Entry 9FN8 (X-ray diffraction, 1.21 A resolution); this record covers chains A and B.

== Chain A (and B) ==
Protein: Carbonic anhydrase 12
From: Homo sapiens
Notes: EC 4.2.1.1; fragment: Human Carbonic anhydrase II; chain B of this document is another copy of the same molecule, construct and numbering; everything in this record applies to it too
Reference sequence: O43570 (CAH12_HUMAN); residues 2-263 here correspond to UniProt positions 30-291 (UniProt number = residue number + 28)
Sequence (263 residues; numbered 1 to 263; the number before each row is that of its first residue):
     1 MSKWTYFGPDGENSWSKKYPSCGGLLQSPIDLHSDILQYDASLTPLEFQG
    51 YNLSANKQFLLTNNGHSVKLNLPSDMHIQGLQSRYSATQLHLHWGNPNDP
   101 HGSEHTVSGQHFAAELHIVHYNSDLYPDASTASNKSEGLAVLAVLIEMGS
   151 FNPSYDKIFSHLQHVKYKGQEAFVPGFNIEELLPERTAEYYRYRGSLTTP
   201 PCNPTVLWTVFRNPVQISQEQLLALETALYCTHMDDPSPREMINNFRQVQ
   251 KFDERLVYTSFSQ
Not modelled in the structure: 1-3, 263 (chain B: 1-2, 254)
Cystine bridges: C22-C202
Construct notes: initiating methionine (1)
Metal / ion sites: Zn2+: H91, H93, H117 (together with A1IDL)
Residues lining bound ligands: A1IDL (5,7,8-tris(fluoranyl)-1,1-bis(oxidanylidene)-4-(phenylmethyl)-2,3-dihydro-1$l6,4-benzothiazine-6-sulfonamide): W4, N64, H66, S67, Q89, H91, H93, E104, H117, V119, A129, S130, S133, L139, V141, L197, T198, T199, P200
UniProt features mapped onto this chain:
  - active site: H66 (Proton donor/acceptor)
  - binding site (Zn(2+)): H91, H93, H117
  - binding site (substrate): T198, T199
  - glycosylation (N-linked (GlcNAc...) asparagine): N52, N134

== How chain A and chain B interact ==
Pairs across the interface (44):
  G8(A) - G23(B)
  P9(A) - G23(B)
  E12(A) - K251(B)  salt bridge
  N13(A) - N13(B)
  N13(A) - S16(B)  hydrogen bond (backbone-side chain)
  N13(A) - C22(B)  hydrogen bond (side chain-backbone)
  N13(A) - R247(B)
  N13(A) - Q250(B)  hydrogen bond
  S14(A) - S16(B)
  S14(A) - G23(B)
  S16(A) - N13(B)  hydrogen bond (side chain-backbone)
  S16(A) - S14(B)
  S16(A) - K17(B)
  K17(A) - S16(B)
  C22(A) - N13(B)  hydrogen bond (backbone-side chain)
  G23(A) - N13(B)
  N98(A) - D35(B)
  D99(A) - H33(B)  salt bridge
  D99(A) - D35(B)
  D99(A) - I36(B)
  P100(A) - D35(B)
  H101(A) - D35(B)  salt bridge
  S108(A) - Q110(B)
  G109(A) - G109(B)
  G109(A) - Q110(B)
  Q110(A) - S108(B)  hydrogen bond (side chain-backbone)
  Q110(A) - Q110(B)  hydrogen bond
  N244(A) - K251(B)
  F246(A) - K251(B)  hydrogen bond (backbone-side chain)
  R247(A) - N13(B)
  R247(A) - K251(B)
  Q248(A) - V249(B)  hydrogen bond (side chain-backbone)
  Q248(A) - Q250(B)
  Q248(A) - K251(B)  hydrogen bond
  V249(A) - Q248(B)  hydrogen bond (backbone-side chain)
  Q250(A) - N13(B)  hydrogen bond
  Q250(A) - Q248(B)
  K251(A) - E12(B)  salt bridge
  K251(A) - F246(B)  hydrogen bond (side chain-backbone)
  K251(A) - R247(B)
  K251(A) - Q248(B)  hydrogen bond
  D253(A) - N96(B)  hydrogen bond
  D253(A) - N244(B)  hydrogen bond
  E254(A) - N98(B)
Other interface residues (no listed pair), chain A (26 interface residues in all): D35
Other interface residues (no listed pair), chain B (27 interface residues in all): Y6, G8, P9, L25, H101

== Overview ==
Chain A and chain B form an interface of 26 and 27 residues respectively, with 16 hydrogen bonds and 4 salt
bridges. Polar contacts include E12(A)-K251(B), D99(A)-H33(B) and H101(A)-D35(B). Ligands of chain A: compound
A1IDL.
Chain A and chain B are both Carbonic anhydrase 12 (Homo sapiens); the structure, Crystal structure of human
carboanhydrase XII with 4-benzyl-5,7,8-trifluoro-3,4-dihydro-2H-benzo[b][1,4]thiazine-6-sulfonamide
1,1-dioxide, was determined by X-ray diffraction, deposited together with 9FJQ, 9FJV and 9FN7.
